PDB entry 6QTN | X-ray diffraction, 1.90 A resolution | chains D and E of the 6 polymer chains in the assembly

# Chain D
Molecule: Tubulin beta-2B chain
From: Bos taurus
UniProt: Q6B856 (TBB2B_BOVIN); the author numbering skips numbers that UniProt does not, so the offset changes along the chain: 1-42 = UniProt 1-42; 45-360 = UniProt 43-358; 369-455 = UniProt 359-445
Sequence (445 residues; each row starts with the number of its first residue; note: 10 numbers in that range are skipped by the numbering (no residue carries them; nothing is unmodelled there)):
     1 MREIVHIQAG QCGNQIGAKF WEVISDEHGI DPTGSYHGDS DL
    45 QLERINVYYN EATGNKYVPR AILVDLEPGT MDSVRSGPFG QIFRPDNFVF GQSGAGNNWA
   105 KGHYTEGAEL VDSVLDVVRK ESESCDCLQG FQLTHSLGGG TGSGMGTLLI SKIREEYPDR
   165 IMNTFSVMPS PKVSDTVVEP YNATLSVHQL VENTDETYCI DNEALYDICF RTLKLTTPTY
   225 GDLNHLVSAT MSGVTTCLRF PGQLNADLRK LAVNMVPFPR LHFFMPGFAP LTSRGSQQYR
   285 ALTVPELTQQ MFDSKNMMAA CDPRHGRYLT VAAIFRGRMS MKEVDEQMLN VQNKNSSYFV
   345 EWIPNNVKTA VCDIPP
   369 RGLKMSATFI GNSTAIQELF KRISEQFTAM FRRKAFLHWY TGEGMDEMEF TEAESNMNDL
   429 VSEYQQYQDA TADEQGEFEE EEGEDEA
Unresolved in the structure: 276-285, 442-455
UniProt features mapped onto this chain:
  - motif: Met1 to Ile4 (MREI motif)
  - binding site (GTP): Gln11, Glu71, Ser140, Gly144, Thr145, Gly146, Asn206, Asn228
  - binding site (Mg(2+)): Glu71
  - modified residue: Ser40 (Phosphoserine), Thr57 (Phosphothreonine), Lys60 (N6-acetyllysine), Ser174 (Phosphoserine), Thr287 (Phosphothreonine), Thr292 (Phosphothreonine), Arg320 (Omega-N-methylarginine), Glu448 (5-glutamyl polyglutamate)
  - cross-link (Glycyl lysine isopeptide (Lys-Gly)): Lys60 (interchain with G-Cter in ubiquitin), Lys326 (interchain with G-Cter in ubiquitin)
Covalently attached groups: Cyclostreptin (JHH) linked to His229
Bound ions: Mg2+: Gln11 (together with GDP)
Small-molecule neighbours:
  - GDP (guanosine-5'-diphosphate): Gly10, Gln11, Cys12, Gln15, Ile16, Asp69, Ala99, Asn101, Ser140, Gly142, Gly143, Gly144, Thr145, Gly146, Val171, Pro173, Val177, Ser178, Glu183, Asn206, Leu209, Tyr224, Leu227, Asn228
  - Cyclostreptin (JHH): Leu217, Asp226, Leu230, Ala233, Phe272, Pro274, Leu275, Gly370, Leu371
From the paper describing this entry:
  - binding site for Cyclostreptin: Leu217, Asp226, His229, Ala233, Leu371
  - binding site for GDP: Asn228 (proposed by the authors, not directly observed)

# Chain E
Molecule: Stathmin-4
From: Rattus norvegicus
UniProt: P63043 (STMN4_RAT); residues 5-145 here correspond to UniProt positions 49-189 (UniProt number = residue number + 44)
Sequence (143 residues; each row starts with the number of its first residue):
     3 MADMEVIELN KCTSGQSFEV ILKPPSFDGV PEFNASLPRR RDPSLEEIQK KLEAAEERRK
    63 YQEAELLKHL AEKREHEREV IQKAIEENNN FIKMAKEKLA QKMESNKENR EAHLAAMLER
   123 LQEKDKHAEE VRKNKELKEE ASR
Unresolved in the structure: 3-5, 29-43
Construct notes: initiating methionine (3); expression tag (4)
UniProt features mapped onto this chain:
  - modified residue: Ser46 (Phosphoserine)

# Interface between chain D and chain E
Contacting residue pairs (26):
  Tyr108(D) - His129(E)  hydrogen bond
  Tyr108(D) - Val133(E)  hydrophobic
  Tyr108(D) - Arg134(E)  hydrogen bond (backbone-side chain)
  Ala112(D) - Arg134(E)
  Ser155(D) - Leu123(E)
  Ser155(D) - Lys126(E)
  Lys156(D) - Asp127(E)  salt bridge
  Arg158(D) - Leu123(E)
  Glu159(D) - Leu120(E)
  Glu159(D) - Leu123(E)
  Glu159(D) - Gln124(E)
  Glu159(D) - Asp127(E)
  Pro162(D) - Met119(E)
  Asp163(D) - Arg112(E)
  Gln193(D) - Lys126(E)  hydrogen bond
  Asn197(D) - Leu123(E)
  Asn197(D) - Lys126(E)
  Thr409(D) - Lys140(E)
  Gly410(D) - Lys137(E)
  Glu411(D) - Val133(E)
  Glu411(D) - Lys137(E)  salt bridge
  Gly412(D) - Val133(E)
  Gly412(D) - Asn136(E)  hydrogen bond (backbone-side chain)
  Gly412(D) - Lys137(E)
  Met413(D) - Val133(E)
  Glu417(D) - His129(E)  salt bridge
Also at the interface, not in a pair above, chain D (17 interface residues in all): Thr109
Also at the interface, not in a pair above, chain E (15 interface residues in all): Leu116, Ala130

# In short
17 residues of chain D face 15 of chain E across their interface; the contacts include 4 hydrogen bonds and 3
salt bridges. Among the polar pairs are Lys156(D)-Asp127(E), Glu411(D)-Lys137(E) and Glu417(D)-His129(E). The
paper reports a binding site for Cyclostreptin at Leu217(D), Asp226(D) and His229(D) among others; a binding
site for GDP at Asn228(D).
Here chain D is Tubulin beta-2B chain (Bos taurus) and chain E is Stathmin-4 (Rattus norvegicus). Entry 6QTN
(Tubulin-cyclostreptin complex) was determined by X-ray diffraction.
